9MRY - chains A and B of the 6 polymer chains in the assembly; structure by X-ray diffraction, 3.00 A resolution.

== Chain A (and B) ==
Protein: Uridylate-specific endoribonuclease nsp15
Organism: Severe acute respiratory syndrome coronavirus 2
Notes: EC 4.6.1.-; chain B of this document is another copy of the same molecule, construct and numbering; everything in this record applies to it too
UniProtKB: P0DTD1 (R1AB_SARS2); residues 2-346 here correspond to UniProt positions 6453-6797 (UniProt number = residue number + 6451)
Amino-acid sequence (347 residues; each row starts with the number of its first residue; numbering starts at 0):
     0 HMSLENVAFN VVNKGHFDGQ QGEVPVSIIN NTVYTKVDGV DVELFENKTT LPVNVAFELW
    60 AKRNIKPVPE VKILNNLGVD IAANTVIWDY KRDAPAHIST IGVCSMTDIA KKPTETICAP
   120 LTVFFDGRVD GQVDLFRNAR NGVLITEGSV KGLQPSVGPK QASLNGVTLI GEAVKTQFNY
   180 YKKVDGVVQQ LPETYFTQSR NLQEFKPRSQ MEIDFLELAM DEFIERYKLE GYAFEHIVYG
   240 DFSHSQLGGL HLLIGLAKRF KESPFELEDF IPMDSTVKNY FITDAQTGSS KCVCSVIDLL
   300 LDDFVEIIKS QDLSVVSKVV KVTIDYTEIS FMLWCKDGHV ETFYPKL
Sequence notes: expression tag (0-1)
UniProt features mapped onto this chain:
  - active site: His235 (Proton donor), His250 (Proton acceptor), Lys290 (For uridylate-specific endoribonuclease nsp15 activity)
  - binding site (uracil): Lys290 to Ser294, Thr341 to Lys345
  - site: Lys290 (Transition state stabilizer), Ser294 (Uracil recognition site)
What the authors report for this chain:
  - mutagenesis - E265Q: increased catalytic activity
  - mutagenesis - E265Q: decreased expression
  - self-association interface (contacts with another copy of this molecule): Glu265 (proposed by the authors, not directly observed)

== How chain A and chain B interact ==
Pairs across the interface - 38 pairs, chain A then chain B:
  Asn30(A) - Asn29(B)
  Lys47(A) - Tyr33(B)  hydrogen bond (backbone-side chain)
  Thr49(A) - Asp40(B)  hydrogen bond
  Arg91(A) - Val39(B)
  Arg91(A) - Asp40(B)  hydrogen bond (side chain-backbone)
  Ala95(A) - Val39(B)
  Ser242(A) - Ala172(B)
  His243(A) - Ala172(B)
  Ser244(A) - Ala172(B)
  Ser244(A) - Val173(B)
  Glu265(A) - Val166(B)
  Glu267(A) - Trp59(B)
  Glu267(A) - Arg62(B)  salt bridge
  Phe269(A) - Val10(B)
  Phe269(A) - Val11(B)
  Phe269(A) - Gly14(B)
  Phe269(A) - Leu43(B)
  Ile270(A) - Val11(B)
  Pro271(A) - Val41(B)
  Pro271(A) - Glu42(B)
  Met272(A) - Val36(B)  hydrophobic
  Met272(A) - Val39(B)  hydrophobic
  Phe280(A) - Asn164(B)
  Thr282(A) - Leu163(B)
  Thr282(A) - Asn164(B)  hydrogen bond
  Asp283(A) - Leu168(B)
  Ala284(A) - Val166(B)  hydrophobic
  Ala284(A) - Leu168(B)
  Thr286(A) - Gly170(B)
  Thr286(A) - Glu171(B)  hydrogen bond (backbone-backbone)
  Thr286(A) - Ala172(B)  hydrogen bond (backbone-backbone)
  Gly287(A) - Leu163(B)
  Gly287(A) - Val173(B)
  Ser288(A) - Ala172(B)
  Cys291(A) - Lys13(B)
  Cys291(A) - His15(B)
  Val292(A) - Asn12(B)
  Val292(A) - Lys13(B)
Interface residues without a listed pair, chain A (26 interface residues in all): Thr48, Phe241, Gln285
Interface residues without a listed pair, chain B (26 interface residues in all): Ile64, Ile169

== In short ==
Chain A and chain B each contribute 26 residues to their interface; the contacts include 6 hydrogen bonds and
1 salt bridge. Polar pairs include Glu267(A)-Arg62(B), Lys47(A)-Tyr33(B) and Thr49(A)-Asp40(B). The paper
reports that E265Q of chain A increases catalytic activity; a self-association interface involving Glu265(A).
Chain A and chain B are both Uridylate-specific endoribonuclease nsp15 (Severe acute respiratory syndrome
coronavirus 2); the structure, Functional Implications of HexamericDynamics in SARS-CoV-2 Nsp15, was
determined by X-ray diffraction (same publication as 9MRU and 9MRW).
